PDB entry 8T4L | electron microscopy, 3.20 A resolution | chains C and B of the 18 polymer chains in the assembly

== Chain C ==
Protein: RM20A3 heavy chain Fv
Source organism: Macaca mulatta
Sequence (125 residues; row label = number of the first residue in the row; a row labelled like 82A-82C holds insertion residues (82A, then the next letters in order)):
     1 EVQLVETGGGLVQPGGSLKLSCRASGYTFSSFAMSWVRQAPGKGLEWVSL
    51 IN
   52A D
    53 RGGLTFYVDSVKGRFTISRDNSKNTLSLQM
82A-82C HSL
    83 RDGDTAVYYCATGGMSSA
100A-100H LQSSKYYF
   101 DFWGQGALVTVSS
Not modelled in the structure: 112-113
Disulfide bonds: Cys22-Cys92

== Chain B ==
Protein: MD65 N332-GT5 SOSIP gp41
Source organism: Human immunodeficiency virus 1
Sequence (153 residues; each row starts with the number of its first residue):
   512 AAGIGASSDGFLGAAGSTMGAASMTLTVQARNLLSGIVQQQSNLLRAPEP
   562 QQHLLKDTHWGIKQLQARVLAVEHYLRDQQLLGIWGCSGKLICCTNVPWN
   612 SSWSNRNLSEIWDNMTWLQWDKEISNYTQIIYGLLEESQNQQEKNEQDLL
   662 ALD
Not modelled in the structure: 512-520, 547-571
Disulfide bonds: Cys598-Cys604
Glycans and other covalent adducts: N-acetylglucosamine (NAG) linked to Asn611

== Interface between chain C and chain B ==
Pairs across the interface (5; chain C residue first):
  Ala100(C) - Leu619(B)
  Leu100A(C) - Leu619(B)
  Leu100A(C) - Trp623(B)
  Gln100B(C) - Leu619(B)
  Gln100B(C) - Asp624(B)  hydrogen bond
Other interface residues (no listed pair), chain C (4 interface residues in all): Ser100C
Other interface residues (no listed pair), chain B (5 interface residues in all): Gly531, Ser534

== Summary ==
4 residues of chain C face 5 of chain B across their interface, with 1 hydrogen bond. The hydrogen-bonded pair
is Gln100B(C)-Asp624(B). Covalently linked N-acetylglucosamine: at Asn611(B).
Here chain C is RM20A3 heavy chain Fv (Macaca mulatta) and chain B is MD65 N332-GT5 SOSIP gp41 (Human
immunodeficiency virus 1). Entry 8T4L (MD65 N332-GT5 SOSIP in complex with RM_N332_07 Fab and RM20A3 Fab) was
determined by electron microscopy (same publication as 8T49, 8T4B, 8T4D and 8T4K).
